PDB entry 5TB8 | X-ray diffraction, 2.00 A resolution | chains A and P of the 4 polymer chains in the assembly

[Chain A]
Protein: DNA polymerase beta
Organism: Homo sapiens
Notes: EC 2.7.7.7, 4.2.99.-
UniProt: P06746 (DPOLB_HUMAN); residue numbers follow UniProt; this construct covers 1-335
Sequence (343 residues; numbered -1 to 341; the number before each row is that of its first residue; numbers below 1 keep their minus sign (Met-1 is residue -1)):
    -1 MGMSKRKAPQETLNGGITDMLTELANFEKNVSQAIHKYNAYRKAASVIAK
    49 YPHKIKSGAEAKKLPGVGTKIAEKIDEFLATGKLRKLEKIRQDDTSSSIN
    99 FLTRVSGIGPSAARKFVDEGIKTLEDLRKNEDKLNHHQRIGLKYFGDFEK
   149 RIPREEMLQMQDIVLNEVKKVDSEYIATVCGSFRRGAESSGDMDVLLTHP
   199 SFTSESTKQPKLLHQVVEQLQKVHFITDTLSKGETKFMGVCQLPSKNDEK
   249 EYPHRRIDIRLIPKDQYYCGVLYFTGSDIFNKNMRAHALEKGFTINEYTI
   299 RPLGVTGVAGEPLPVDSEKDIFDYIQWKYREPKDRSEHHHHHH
Unresolved in the structure: -1 to 8, 205-207, 247-248
Construct notes: initiating methionine (-1); expression tag (0, 336-341)
Bound ions: Mn2+ site 1: Lys48, Glu203, His336, His338; Na+ site 1: Lys60, Leu62, Val65 (shared with 1 residue of chain D); Na+ site 2: Asp91 (together with acetate ion); Na+ site 3: Thr101, Val103, Ile106 (shared with DG9(P) of chain P); Mn2+ site 2: Glu117, Asp321 (together with acetate ion); Na+ site 4: Asp130, Asp314; Na+ site 5 near Asp145 (its only coordinating residue here); Mn2+ site 3: Asp190, Asp192 (together with Lamivudine Triphosphate); Mn2+ site 4: Asp190, Asp192, Asp256 (together with Lamivudine Triphosphate); Mn2+ site 5: His285, Glu288; Mn2+ site 6: His337, His339
Small-molecule neighbours: Lamivudine Triphosphate (1RZ): Arg149, Gly179, Ser180, Arg183, Ser188, Gly189, Asp190, Asp192, Asp256, Tyr271, Phe272, Gly274, Ser275, Asp276, Asn279
UniProt features mapped onto this chain:
  - region: Arg183 to Asp192 (DNA-binding)
  - active site: Lys72 (Nucleophile)
  - binding site (K(+)): Lys60, Leu62, Val65, Thr101, Val103, Ile106
  - binding site (Na(+)): Lys60, Leu62, Val65, Thr101, Val103, Ile106
  - binding site (dATP): Arg149, Ser180, Arg183, Gly189, Asp190
  - binding site (dCTP): Arg149, Ser180, Arg183, Gly189, Asp190
  - binding site (dGTP): Arg149, Ser180, Arg183, Gly189, Asp190, Asp192
  - binding site (dTTP): Arg149, Ser180, Arg183, Gly189, Asp190
  - binding site (Mg(2+)): Asp190, Asp192, Asp256
  - modified residue: Lys72 (N6-acetyllysine), Arg83 (Omega-N-methylarginine), Arg152 (Omega-N-methylarginine)
  - cross-link (Glycyl lysine isopeptide (Lys-Gly)): Lys41 (interchain with G-Cter in ubiquitin), Lys61 (interchain with G-Cter in ubiquitin), Lys81 (interchain with G-Cter in ubiquitin)
  - natural variant: Leu22 (L22P: Found in a gastric cancer sample; uncertain significance), Tyr39 (Y39C: Found in a gastric cancer sample; uncertain significance), Gly118 (G118V: Decreased DNA-directed DNA polymerase activity), Arg137 (R137Q: Decreased function in base-excision repair), Arg149 (R149I: Decreased DNA-directed DNA polymerase activity), Asp160 (D160N: Found in a gastric cancer sample; uncertain significance), Cys239 (C239R: Found in a gastric cancer sample; uncertain significance), Lys289 (K289M: Found in a colon cancer sample; uncertain significance), Asn294 (N294D: Found in a gastric cancer sample; uncertain significance), Glu295 (E295K: Found in a gastric cancer sample; uncertain significance)
  - mutagenesis: Phe25 (F25W: No effect on 5'-dRP lyase activity. Decreased ssDNA binding), His34 (H34G: Decreased 5'-dRP lyase activity. Decreased ssDNA binding), Lys35 (K35A: Decreased 5'-dRP lyase activity. Decreased ssDNA binding. Loss of 5'-dRP lyase activity; when associated with A-68 and A-72. Decreased ssDNA binding; when associated with A-68 and A-72 ...), Tyr39 (Y39F: No effect on 5'-dRP lyase activity; Y39Q: Abolishes DNA polymerase and 5'-dRP lyase activity), Lys41 (K41R: Abolishes ubiquitination; when associated with R-61 and R-81), Lys60 (K60A: Decreased 5'-dRP lyase activity. Decreased ssDNA binding), Lys61 (K61R: Abolishes ubiquitination; when associated with R-41 and R-81), Lys68 (K68A: No effect on 5'-dRP lyase activity. Decreased ssDNA binding. Loss of 5'-dRP lyase activity; when associated with A-35 and A-72. Decreased ssDNA binding; when associated with A-35 and A-72 ...), Glu71 (E71Q: No effect on 5'-dRP lyase activity. No effect on structure shown by circular dichroism. No effect on ssDNA binding), Lys72 (K72A: Severely reduced 5'-dRP lyase activity. Does not affect ssDNA binding. Loss of 5'-dRP lyase activity; when associated with A-35 and A-68. Decreased ssDNA binding ...), Glu75 (E75A: Slightly decreased 5'-dRP lyase activity. Decreased ssDNA binding. No effect on structure shown by circular dichroism), Lys81 (K81R: Abolishes ubiquitination; when associated with R-41 and R-61), 5 further mutagenesis entries in UniProt
From the paper describing this entry:
  - binding site for Lamivudine Triphosphate: Ser180, Arg183, Gly189

[Chain P]
Molecule: 10- mer primer
Sequence (10 nucleotides; each row starts with the number of its first residue):
     1 GCTGATGCGC
Bound ions: Na+: DG9 (shared with Thr101(A), Val103(A), Ile106(A) of chain A)

[Interface between chain A and chain P]
Contacting residue pairs (17):
  Val103(A) - DG9(P)  phosphate contact
  Ser104(A) - DG9(P)  phosphate contact
  Gly105(A) - DC8(P)  sugar contact
  Gly105(A) - DG9(P)  hydrogen bond to the phosphate
  Ile106(A) - DG9(P)  phosphate contact
  Gly107(A) - DC8(P)  hydrogen bond to the phosphate
  Pro108(A) - DC8(P)  phosphate contact
  Ser109(A) - DG7(P)  sugar contact
  Ser109(A) - DC8(P)  hydrogen bond to the phosphate
  Ala110(A) - DC8(P)  hydrogen bond to the phosphate
  His135(A) - DG9(P)  sugar contact
  Lys234(A) - DC10(P)  hydrogen bond to the phosphate
  Met236(A) - DC10(P)  phosphate contact
  Arg254(A) - DG9(P)  phosphate contact
  Arg254(A) - DC10(P)  salt bridge to the phosphate
  Asp256(A) - DC10(P)  phosphate contact
  Tyr271(A) - DC10(P)  hydrogen bond to the base

[Overview]
14 residues of chain A and 4 residues of chain P are in contact; the contacts include 6 hydrogen bonds and 1
salt bridge. Among the polar pairs are Tyr271(A)-DC10(P), Gly105(A)-DG9(P) and Gly107(A)-DC8(P). Bound to
chain A: Lamivudine Triphosphate. The paper reports a binding site for Lamivudine Triphosphate at Ser180(A),
Arg183(A) and Gly189(A).
Here chain A is DNA polymerase beta (Homo sapiens) and chain P is 10- mer primer. Entry 5TB8 (Precatalytic
ternary complex of Human DNA Polymerase Beta in closed conformation With Gapped DNA substrate incoming ...)
was determined by X-ray diffraction (same publication as 5TB9, 5TBA, 5TBB and 5TBC).
